PDB entry 3EGD | X-ray diffraction, 2.70 A resolution | chains A and C of the 4 polymer chains in the assembly

Chain A:
Protein: Protein transport protein Sec23A
Organism: Homo sapiens
Reference sequence: Q15436 (SC23A_HUMAN); numbering as in UniProt (aligned over 1-764)
Chain sequence (764 residues; each row starts with the number of its first residue):
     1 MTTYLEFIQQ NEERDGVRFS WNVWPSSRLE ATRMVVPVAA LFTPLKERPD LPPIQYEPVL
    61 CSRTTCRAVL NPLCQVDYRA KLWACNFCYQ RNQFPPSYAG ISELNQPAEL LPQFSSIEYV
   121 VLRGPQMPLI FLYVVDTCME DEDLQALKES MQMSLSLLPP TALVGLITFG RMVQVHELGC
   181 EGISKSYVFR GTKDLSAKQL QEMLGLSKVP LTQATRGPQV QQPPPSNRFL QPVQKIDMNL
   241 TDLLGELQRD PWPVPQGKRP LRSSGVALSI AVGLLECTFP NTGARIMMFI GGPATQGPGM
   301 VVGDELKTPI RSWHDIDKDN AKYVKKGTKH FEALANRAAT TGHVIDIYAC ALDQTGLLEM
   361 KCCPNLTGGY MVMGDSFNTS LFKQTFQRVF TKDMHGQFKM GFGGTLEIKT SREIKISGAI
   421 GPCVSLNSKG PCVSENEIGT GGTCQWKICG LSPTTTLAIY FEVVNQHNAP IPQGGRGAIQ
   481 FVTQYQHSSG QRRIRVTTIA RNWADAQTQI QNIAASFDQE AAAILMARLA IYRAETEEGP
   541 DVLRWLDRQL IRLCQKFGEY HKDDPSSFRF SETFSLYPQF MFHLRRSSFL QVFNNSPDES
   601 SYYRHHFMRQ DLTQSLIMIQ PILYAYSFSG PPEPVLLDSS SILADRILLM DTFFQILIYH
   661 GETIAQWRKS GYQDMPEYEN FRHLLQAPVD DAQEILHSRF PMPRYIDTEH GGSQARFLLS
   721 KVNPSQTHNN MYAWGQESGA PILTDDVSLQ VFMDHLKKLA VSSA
Not modelled in the structure: 1-2, 206-222, 465-473, 538-540, 724-745
Bound ions: Zn2+: Cys-61, Cys-66, Cys-85, Cys-88

Chain C:
Protein: Vesicle-trafficking protein SEC22b
Organism: Homo sapiens
Notes: fragment: cytoplasmic domain
Reference sequence: O75396 (SC22B_HUMAN); residues 1-157 here = UniProt positions 1-157
Chain sequence (157 residues; numbered 1 to 157; the number before each row is that of its first residue):
     1 MVLLTMIARV ADGLPLAASM QEDEQSGRDL QQYQSQAKQL FRKLNEQSPT RCTLEAGAMT
    61 FHYIIEQGVC YLVLCEAAFP KKLAFAYLED LHSEFDEQHG KKVPTVSRPY SFIEFDTFIQ
   121 KTKKLYIDSR ARRNLGSINT ELQDVQRIMV ANIEEVL
Not modelled in the structure: 24-28, 133-147
Swiss-Prot annotation at these positions:
  - modified residue: Lys-38 (N6-acetyllysine), Ser-137 (Phosphoserine), Thr-140 (Phosphothreonine)

How chain A and chain C interact:
Pairs across the interface (14):
  Arg-249(A) / Arg-130(C)  hydrogen bond (side chain-backbone)
  Asp-250(A) / Arg-130(C)  hydrogen bond (backbone-side chain)
  Pro-251(A) / Arg-130(C)
  Trp-252(A) / Arg-130(C)  hydrogen bond (backbone-side chain)
  Pro-253(A) / Ile-127(C)
  Pro-253(A) / Asp-128(C)
  Pro-253(A) / Arg-130(C)
  Val-254(A) / Asp-128(C)  hydrogen bond (backbone-side chain)
  Val-254(A) / Ser-129(C)  hydrogen bond (backbone-side chain)
  Val-254(A) / Arg-130(C)
  Pro-255(A) / Met-1(C)  hydrophobic
  Gln-256(A) / Met-1(C)
  Gln-256(A) / Pro-80(C)
  Gln-256(A) / Ser-129(C)
Interface residues without a listed pair, chain C (7 interface residues in all): Leu-83

Overview:
8 residues of chain A and 7 residues of chain C are in contact; the contacts include 5 hydrogen bonds. Polar
contacts include Arg-249(A)/Arg-130(C), Asp-250(A)/Arg-130(C) and Trp-252(A)/Arg-130(C). Cys-61(A), Cys-66(A),
Cys-85(A) and Cys-88(A) form the Zn2+ site.
Here chain A is Protein transport protein Sec23A and chain C is Vesicle-trafficking protein SEC22b, both from
Homo sapiens. Entry 3EGD (Crystal structure of the mammalian COPII-coat protein Sec23a/24a complexed with the
SNARE protein Sec22 and bound ...) was determined by X-ray diffraction, deposited together with 3EFO, 3EG9,
3EGX, 3EH1 and 3EH2.
